1X04 - chain A; structure by X-ray diffraction, 2.90 A resolution.

Chain A:
Name: SH3-containing GRB2-like protein 2
Source organism: Homo sapiens
Notes: EC 2.3.1.-; fragment: endophilin A1 BAR domain (residues 59-66)
UniProtKB: Q99962 (SH32_HUMAN); the construct has insertions or renumbered stretches relative to UniProt, so the offset changes along the chain: 1-58 = UniProt 1-58; 67-225 = UniProt 89-247
Chain sequence (230 residues; each row starts with the number of its first residue; numbers below 1 keep their minus sign (Gly-4 is residue -4)):
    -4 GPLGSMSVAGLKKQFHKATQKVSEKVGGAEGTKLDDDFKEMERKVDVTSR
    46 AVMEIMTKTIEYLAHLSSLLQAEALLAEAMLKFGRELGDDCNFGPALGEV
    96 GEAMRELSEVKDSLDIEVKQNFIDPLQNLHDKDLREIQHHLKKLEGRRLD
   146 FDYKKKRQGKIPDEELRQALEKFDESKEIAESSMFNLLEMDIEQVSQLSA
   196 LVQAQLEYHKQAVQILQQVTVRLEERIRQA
Disordered / not traced: -4 to 25
Differences from the reference sequence: linker (-4 to 0, 59-66); modified residue (1, 36, 48, 51, 75, 99, 179, 185)
Modified residues: Mse1 (selenomethionine); Mse36, Mse48, Mse51, Mse75, Mse99, Mse179, Mse185 (selenomethionine; parent Met)
UniProt features mapped onto this chain:
  - region: Mse1 to Val21 (Membrane-binding amphipathic helix)

In short:
Chain A is SH3-containing GRB2-like protein 2 (Homo sapiens); the structure, Crystal structure of endophilin
BAR domain (mutant), was determined by X-ray diffraction, deposited together with 2D4C and 1X03.
